Entry 7UUX (X-ray diffraction, 2.26 A resolution); this record covers chains A and E of the 6 polymer chains in the assembly.

== Chain A ==
Name: Cyclic GMP-AMP synthase
From: Mus musculus
Notes: EC 2.7.7.86; engineered mutation(s): E211Q, D213N
UniProtKB: Q8C6L5 (CGAS_MOUSE); numbering as in UniProt (aligned over 147-507)
Sequence (364 residues; numbered 144 to 507; the number before each row is that of its first residue):
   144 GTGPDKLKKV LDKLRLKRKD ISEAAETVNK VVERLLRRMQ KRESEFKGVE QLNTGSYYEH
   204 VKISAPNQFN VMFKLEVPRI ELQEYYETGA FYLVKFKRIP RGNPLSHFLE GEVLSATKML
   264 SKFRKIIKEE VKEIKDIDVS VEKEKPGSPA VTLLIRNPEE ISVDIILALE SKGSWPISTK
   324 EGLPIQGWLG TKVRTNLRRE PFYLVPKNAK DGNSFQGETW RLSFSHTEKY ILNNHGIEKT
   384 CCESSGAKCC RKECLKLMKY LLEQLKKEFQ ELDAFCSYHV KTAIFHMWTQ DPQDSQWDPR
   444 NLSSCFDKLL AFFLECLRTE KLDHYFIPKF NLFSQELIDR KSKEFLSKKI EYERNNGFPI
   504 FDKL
Unresolved in the structure: 144-148, 240-245
Differences from the reference sequence: expression tag (144-146); conflict Gln211 (Glu in Q8C6L5), Asn213 (Asp in Q8C6L5)
Ion coordination: Mg2+: Gln211, Asn213 (together with ATP); Zn2+: His378, Cys384, Cys385, Cys392
Ligand contacts: ATP (adenosine-5'-triphosphate): Gly198, Ser199, Glu202, Lys205, Gln211, Asn213, Arg364, Ser368, Glu371, Lys402, Cys419, Ser420, Tyr421, Lys424, His467
Swiss-Prot annotation at these positions:
  - region: Lys372 to Lys395 (DNA-binding)
  - motif: Leu154 to Leu159 (Nuclear export signal), Asp281 to Ser291 (Nuclear localization signal)
  - binding site (GTP): Thr197, Asp307, Arg364 to Glu371
  - binding site (ATP): Ser199, Glu371, Lys402, Ser420 to Lys424
  - binding site (2',3'-cGAMP): Gly290, Asp307, Lys350, Arg364 to Ser366
  - binding site (Mg(2+)): Asp307
  - binding site (Zn(2+)): His378, Cys384, Cys385, Cys392
  - site: Arg241 (Arginine-anchor), Asp307, Ile308 (Cleavage)
  - modified residue: Lys156 (N6-lactoyllysine), Glu176 (PolyADP-ribosyl glutamic acid), Ser199 (Phosphoserine), Tyr201 (Phosphotyrosine), Glu272 (5-glutamyl polyglutamate), Ser291 (Phosphoserine), Glu302 (5-glutamyl glutamate), Lys372 (N6-acetyllysine), Lys382 (N6-acetyllysine), Lys402 (N6-acetyllysine), Ser420 (Phosphoserine), Lys491 (N6-methyllysine)
  - lipidation (S-palmitoyl cysteine): Cys392, Cys393, Cys459
  - cross-link (Glycyl lysine isopeptide (Lys-Gly)): Lys217 (interchain with G-Cter in SUMO), Lys271 (interchain with G-Cter in ubiquitin), Lys335 (interchain with G-Cter in SUMO), Lys372 (interchain with G-Cter in SUMO), Lys382 (interchain with G-Cter in SUMO), Lys399 (interchain with G-Cter in ubiquitin), Lys402 (interchain with G-Cter in ubiquitin), Lys409 (interchain with G-Cter in ubiquitin), Lys410 (interchain with G-Cter in ubiquitin), Lys464 (interchain with G-Cter in SUMO)
  - mutagenesis: Lys156 (K156Q: Mimics lactylation; knockin mice show higher mortality following HSV-1 infection), Asn172 (N172K: Induces alteration of the DNA-binding surface and leads to decreased synthesis of cyclic GMP-AMP (cGAMP); when associated with L-180), Glu176 (E176A: Abolished poly-ADP-ribosylation by PARP1, stimulating interferon production in knockin mice), Arg180 (R180L: Induces alteration of the DNA-binding surface and leads to decreased synthesis of cyclic GMP-AMP (cGAMP); when associated with K-182), Gly198 (G198A: Abolishes stimulation of interferon production; when associated with A-199), Ser199 (S199A: Abolishes stimulation of interferon production; when associated with A-199), Tyr201 (Y201E: Phosphomimetic mutant; reduced translocation to the nucleus following treatment with etoposide), Lys217 (K217R: Reduced sumoylation), Arg222 (R222E: Impaired tethering to chromatin, leading to constitutive activation in the absence of DNA), Lys238 (K238E: Does not affect interaction with nucleosomes), Lys240 (K240E: Impaired tethering to chromatin, leading to constitutive activation in the absence of DNA), Arg241 (R241E: Abolished tethering to chromatin, leading to strong constitutive activation in the absence of DNA), 28 further mutagenesis entries in UniProt
From the paper describing this entry:
  - specificity-determining residues: His467 (proposed by the authors, not directly observed)
  - mutagenesis - R364A (33-fold), H467A: decreased catalytic activity on ATP/GTP
  - mutagenesis - H467A (2-fold): increased catalytic activity on GTP/GTP
  - specificity-determining residues: Ile309, Arg364
  - mutagenesis - R364A (10-fold): decreased catalytic activity on GTP/GTP
  - mutagenesis - R364A (4-fold): increased catalytic activity on ATP/ATP

== Chain E ==
Molecule: Palindromic DNA18
From: DNA molecule
Sequence (18 nucleotides; row label = number of the first residue in the row):
     1 ATCTGTACAT GTACAGAT

== Interface between chain A and chain E ==
Residue-residue contacts (12; chain A residue first):
  Arg158(A) - DG16(E)  salt bridge to the phosphate
  Leu159(A) - DG16(E)  sugar contact
  Lys160(A) - DG16(E)  phosphate contact
  Lys160(A) - DA17(E)  phosphate contact
  Arg161(A) - DA15(E)  base contact
  Arg161(A) - DG16(E)  hydrogen bond to the phosphate
  Arg161(A) - DA17(E)  hydrogen bond to the phosphate
  His203(A) - DC14(E)  phosphate contact
  His203(A) - DA15(E)  phosphate contact
  Cys385(A) - DC14(E)  phosphate contact
  Glu386(A) - DC14(E)  phosphate contact
  Lys395(A) - DA15(E)  salt bridge to the phosphate
Interface residues without a listed pair, chain A (13 interface residues in all): Ile164, Arg180, Asn376, Ser387, Lys399
Interface residues without a listed pair, chain E (5 interface residues in all): DA7

== Summary ==
13 residues of chain A face 5 of chain E across their interface, with 2 hydrogen bonds and 2 salt bridges.
Among the polar pairs are Arg161(A)-DG16(E), Arg161(A)-DA17(E) and Arg158(A)-DG16(E). Chain A binds ATP. From
the paper: R364A and H467A of chain A reduce catalytic activity on ATP/GTP; specificity determinants
His467(A), Ile309(A) and Arg364(A).
Chain A is Cyclic GMP-AMP synthase (Mus musculus) and chain E is Palindromic DNA18 (DNA molecule); the
structure, ATP binds to Cyclic GMP AMP synthase (cGAS) through Mg coordination, was determined by X-ray
diffraction, deposited together with 7UXW, 7UYQ, 7UYZ, 7UZR, 7V0W, 8EAE and 14 further entries.
